Entry 7Z3B (X-ray diffraction, 1.65 A resolution); this record covers chain A.

[Chain A]
Name: AcoP
Organism: Acidithiobacillus ferrooxidans
UniProt: A0A2W1KFF4 (A0A2W1KFF4_ACIFR); numbering as in UniProt (aligned over 35-183)
Chain sequence (171 residues; row label = number of the first residue in the row):
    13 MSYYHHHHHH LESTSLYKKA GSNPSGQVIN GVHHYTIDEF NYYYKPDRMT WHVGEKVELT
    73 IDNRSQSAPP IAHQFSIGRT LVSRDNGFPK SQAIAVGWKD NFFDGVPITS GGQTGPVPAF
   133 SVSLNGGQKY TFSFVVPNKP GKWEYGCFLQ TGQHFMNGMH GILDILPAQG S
Not modelled in the structure: 13-42, 182-183
Sequence notes: initiating methionine (13); expression tag (14-34)
Metal / ion sites: Cu+: His-85, Cys-159, His-166
From the paper describing this entry:
  - Cu+ coordination: His-85, Cys-159, His-166, Met-171

[Overview]
His-85, Cys-159 and His-166 form the Cu+ site. The paper reports Cu+ coordination by His-85, Cys-159 and
His-166 among others.
Chain A is AcoP (Acidithiobacillus ferrooxidans); the structure, Crystal structure of the cupredoxin AcoP from
Acidithiobacillus ferrooxidans, reduced form, was determined by X-ray diffraction, deposited together with
7Z3F, 7Z3G and 7Z3I.
